PDB entry 7RKG | X-ray diffraction, 2.20 A resolution | chains A and B

[Chain A (and B)]
Name: Griffithsin
Source organism: Griffithsia sp. (strain Q66D336)
Notes: chain B of this document is another copy of the same molecule, construct and numbering; everything in this record applies to it too
UniProt: P84801 (GRFIN_GRISQ); residue numbers follow UniProt; this construct covers 2-121
Amino-acid sequence (142 residues; row label = number of the first residue in the row; numbers below 1 keep their minus sign (Met-20 is residue -20)):
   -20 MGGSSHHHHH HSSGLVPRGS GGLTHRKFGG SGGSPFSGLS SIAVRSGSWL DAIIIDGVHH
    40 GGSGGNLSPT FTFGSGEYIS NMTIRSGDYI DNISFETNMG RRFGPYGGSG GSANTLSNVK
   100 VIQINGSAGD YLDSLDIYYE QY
Disordered / not traced: -20 to 0
Differences from the reference sequence: initiating methionine (-20); expression tag (-19 to 1); engineered mutation Trp28 (Tyr in P84801); variant Ala31 (Unk in P84801)
Small-molecule neighbours: alpha-D-mannopyranose (MAN): Ser25, Gly26, Ser27, Trp28, Leu29, Asp30, Gly43, Gly44, Tyr110

[Interface between chain A and chain B]
Pairs across the interface (124):
  Gly1(A) - Tyr118(B)
  Gly1(A) - Glu119(B)  hydrogen bond (backbone-side chain)
  Gly1(A) - Gln120(B)  hydrogen bond (backbone-backbone)
  Leu2(A) - Leu2(B)  hydrophobic
  Leu2(A) - Thr3(B)
  Leu2(A) - Ile101(B)  hydrophobic
  Leu2(A) - Tyr118(B)
  Leu2(A) - Glu119(B)  hydrogen bond (backbone-side chain)
  Thr3(A) - Leu2(B)
  Thr3(A) - Tyr117(B)
  Thr3(A) - Tyr118(B)  hydrogen bond (backbone-backbone)
  His4(A) - Asp115(B)  salt bridge
  His4(A) - Ile116(B)
  His4(A) - Tyr117(B)
  His4(A) - Tyr118(B)
  Arg5(A) - Leu95(B)
  Arg5(A) - Leu114(B)
  Arg5(A) - Asp115(B)
  Arg5(A) - Ile116(B)  hydrogen bond (backbone-backbone)
  Lys6(A) - Ser113(B)
  Lys6(A) - Leu114(B)
  Phe7(A) - Ile63(B)  hydrophobic
  Phe7(A) - Ile69(B)
  Phe7(A) - Asn93(B)
  Phe7(A) - Ser113(B)
  Phe7(A) - Leu114(B)  hydrogen bond (backbone-backbone)
  Phe7(A) - Ile116(B)  hydrophobic
  Gly8(A) - Ser65(B)
  Gly8(A) - Gly66(B)
  Gly8(A) - Ile69(B)
  Gly8(A) - Asp112(B)
  Gly9(A) - Gly66(B)
  Gly9(A) - Asp67(B)  hydrogen bond (backbone-backbone)
  Gly9(A) - Asp112(B)  hydrogen bond (backbone-backbone)
  Gly9(A) - Ser113(B)
  Ser10(A) - Asp67(B)
  Gly11(A) - Ser106(B)  hydrogen bond (backbone-side chain)
  Gly11(A) - Asp112(B)
  Gly12(A) - Ser106(B)  hydrogen bond (backbone-side chain)
  Gly12(A) - Ala107(B)
  Gly12(A) - Gly108(B)
  Gly12(A) - Asp112(B)
  Ser13(A) - Ser106(B)  hydrogen bond (backbone-side chain)
  Ser13(A) - Ala107(B)  hydrogen bond (backbone-backbone)
  Pro14(A) - Gly105(B)
  Pro14(A) - Ser106(B)
  Phe15(A) - Ile32(B)  hydrophobic
  Phe15(A) - His39(B)
  Phe15(A) - Asn104(B)
  Phe15(A) - Gly105(B)  hydrogen bond (backbone-backbone)
  Phe15(A) - Ser106(B)
  Ser16(A) - His39(B)
  Ser16(A) - Asn104(B)  hydrogen bond
  Gly17(A) - Gln102(B)
  Gly17(A) - Ile103(B)  hydrogen bond (backbone-backbone)
  Gly17(A) - Asn104(B)  hydrogen bond (backbone-side chain)
  Leu18(A) - Gln102(B)
  Ile32(A) - Phe15(B)  hydrophobic
  Ile34(A) - Gly17(B)
  Ile34(A) - Asp35(B)
  Asp35(A) - Ile34(B)
  Asp35(A) - Asp35(B)
  Val37(A) - Ser19(B)
  His39(A) - Phe15(B)
  His39(A) - Ser16(B)
  Ile63(A) - Phe7(B)  hydrophobic
  Ser65(A) - Phe7(B)
  Ser65(A) - Gly8(B)
  Gly66(A) - Gly8(B)
  Gly66(A) - Gly9(B)
  Asp67(A) - Gly9(B)  hydrogen bond (backbone-backbone)
  Asp67(A) - Ser10(B)
  Ile69(A) - Phe7(B)
  Asn93(A) - Phe7(B)
  Ile101(A) - Gln102(B)  hydrogen bond (backbone-side chain)
  Ile101(A) - Tyr117(B)  hydrophobic
  Gln102(A) - Gly17(B)
  Gln102(A) - Leu18(B)
  Gln102(A) - Ile101(B)  hydrogen bond (side chain-backbone)
  Gln102(A) - Gln102(B)
  Ile103(A) - Gly17(B)  hydrogen bond (backbone-backbone)
  Asn104(A) - Phe15(B)
  Asn104(A) - Ser16(B)  hydrogen bond
  Asn104(A) - Gly17(B)  hydrogen bond (side chain-backbone)
  Gly105(A) - Pro14(B)
  Gly105(A) - Phe15(B)  hydrogen bond (backbone-backbone)
  Ser106(A) - Gly11(B)  hydrogen bond (side chain-backbone)
  Ser106(A) - Gly12(B)  hydrogen bond (side chain-backbone)
  Ser106(A) - Ser13(B)  hydrogen bond (side chain-backbone)
  Ser106(A) - Pro14(B)
  Ser106(A) - Phe15(B)
  Ala107(A) - Gly12(B)
  Ala107(A) - Ser13(B)  hydrogen bond (backbone-backbone)
  Ala107(A) - Phe15(B)  hydrophobic
  Gly108(A) - Gly12(B)
  Leu111(A) - Phe15(B)  hydrophobic
  Asp112(A) - Gly8(B)
  Asp112(A) - Gly9(B)  hydrogen bond (backbone-backbone)
  Asp112(A) - Gly11(B)
  Asp112(A) - Gly12(B)  hydrogen bond (side chain-backbone)
  Ser113(A) - Lys6(B)
  Ser113(A) - Phe7(B)
  Ser113(A) - Gly9(B)
  Leu114(A) - Arg5(B)
  Leu114(A) - Lys6(B)
  Leu114(A) - Phe7(B)  hydrogen bond (backbone-backbone)
  Asp115(A) - His4(B)  salt bridge
  Asp115(A) - Arg5(B)
  Asp115(A) - Lys6(B)
  Ile116(A) - His4(B)
  Ile116(A) - Arg5(B)  hydrogen bond (backbone-backbone)
  Ile116(A) - Phe7(B)  hydrophobic
  Tyr117(A) - Thr3(B)
  Tyr117(A) - His4(B)
  Tyr117(A) - Ile101(B)  hydrophobic
  Tyr118(A) - Gly1(B)
  Tyr118(A) - Leu2(B)
  Tyr118(A) - Thr3(B)  hydrogen bond (backbone-backbone)
  Tyr118(A) - His4(B)
  Tyr118(A) - Arg5(B)
  Glu119(A) - Gly1(B)
  Glu119(A) - Leu2(B)
  Glu119(A) - Tyr117(B)
  Gln120(A) - Gly1(B)  hydrogen bond (backbone-backbone)
Interface residues without a listed pair, chain A (50 interface residues in all): Ser19, Tyr68, Leu95
Interface residues without a listed pair, chain B (52 interface residues in all): Val37, Tyr68, Thr94, Lys99, Leu111

[Summary]
50 residues of chain A and 52 residues of chain B are in contact, with 33 hydrogen bonds and 2 salt bridges.
Polar contacts include His4(A)-Asp115(B), Gly1(A)-Glu119(B) and Leu2(A)-Glu119(B). Chain A binds
alpha-D-mannopyranose.
Chain A and chain B are both Griffithsin (Griffithsia sp. (strain Q66D336)); the structure, Griffithsin mutant
Y28W, was determined by X-ray diffraction (same publication as 7RIA, 7RIB, 7RIC, 7RID and 7RKI).
